PDB entry 8K58 | electron microscopy, 3.15 A resolution | chains C and J of the 9 polymer chains in the assembly

== Chain C ==
Protein: DNA-directed RNA polymerase subunit beta
Source organism: Escherichia coli (strain K12)
Notes: EC 2.7.7.6
Reference sequence: P0A8V2 (RPOB_ECOLI); numbering as in UniProt (aligned over 3-1342)
Chain sequence (1340 residues; numbered 3 to 1342; the number before each row is that of its first residue):
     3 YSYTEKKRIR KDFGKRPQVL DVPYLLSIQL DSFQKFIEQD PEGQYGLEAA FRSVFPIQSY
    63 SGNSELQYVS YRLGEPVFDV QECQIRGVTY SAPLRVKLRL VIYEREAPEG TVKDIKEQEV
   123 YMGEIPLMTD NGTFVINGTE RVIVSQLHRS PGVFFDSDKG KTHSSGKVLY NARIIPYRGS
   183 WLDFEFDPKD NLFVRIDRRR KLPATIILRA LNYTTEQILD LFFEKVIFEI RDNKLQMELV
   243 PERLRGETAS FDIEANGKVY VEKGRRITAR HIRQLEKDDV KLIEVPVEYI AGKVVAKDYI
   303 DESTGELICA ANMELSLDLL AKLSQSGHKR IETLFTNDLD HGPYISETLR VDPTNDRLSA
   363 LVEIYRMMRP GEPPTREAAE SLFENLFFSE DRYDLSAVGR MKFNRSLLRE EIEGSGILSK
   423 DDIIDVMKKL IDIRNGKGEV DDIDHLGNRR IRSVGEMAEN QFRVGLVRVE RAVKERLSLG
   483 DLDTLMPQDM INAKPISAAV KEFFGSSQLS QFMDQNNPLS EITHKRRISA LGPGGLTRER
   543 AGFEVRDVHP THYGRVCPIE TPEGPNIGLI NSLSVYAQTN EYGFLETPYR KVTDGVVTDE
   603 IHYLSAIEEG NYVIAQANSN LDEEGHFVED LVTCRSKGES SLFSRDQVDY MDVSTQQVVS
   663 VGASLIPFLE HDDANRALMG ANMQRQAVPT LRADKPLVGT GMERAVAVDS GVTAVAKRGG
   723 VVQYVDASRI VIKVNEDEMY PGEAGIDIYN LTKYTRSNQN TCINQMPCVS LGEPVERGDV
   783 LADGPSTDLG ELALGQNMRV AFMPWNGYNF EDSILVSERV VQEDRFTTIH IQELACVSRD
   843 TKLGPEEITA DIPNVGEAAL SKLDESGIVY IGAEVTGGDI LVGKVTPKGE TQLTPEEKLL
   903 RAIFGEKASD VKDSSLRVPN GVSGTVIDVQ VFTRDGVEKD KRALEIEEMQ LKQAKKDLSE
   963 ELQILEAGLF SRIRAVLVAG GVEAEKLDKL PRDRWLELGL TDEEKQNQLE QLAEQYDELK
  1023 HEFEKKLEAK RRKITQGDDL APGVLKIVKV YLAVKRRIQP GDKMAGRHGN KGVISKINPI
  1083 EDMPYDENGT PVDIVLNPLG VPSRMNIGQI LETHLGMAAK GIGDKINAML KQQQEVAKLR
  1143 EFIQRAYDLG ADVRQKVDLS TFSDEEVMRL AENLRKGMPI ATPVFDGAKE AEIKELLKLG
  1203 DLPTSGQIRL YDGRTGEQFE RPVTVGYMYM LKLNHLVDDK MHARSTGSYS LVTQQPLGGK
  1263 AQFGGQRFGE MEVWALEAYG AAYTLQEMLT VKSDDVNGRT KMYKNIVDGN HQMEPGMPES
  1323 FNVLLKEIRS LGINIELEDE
Swiss-Prot annotation at these positions:
  - modified residue (N6-acetyllysine): Lys-1022, Lys-1200
  - mutagenesis: Ile-561 (I561S: Resistant to antibiotics salinamide A and B), Ile-569 (I569S: Resistant to antibiotics salinamide A and B), Ala-665 (A665E: Resistant to antibiotics salinamide A and B), Asp-675 (D675A/G: Resistant to antibiotics salinamide A and B), Asn-677 (N677H/K: Resistant to antibiotics salinamide A and B), Leu-680 (L680M: Resistant to antibiotics salinamide A and B), Glu-813 (E813K: Disrupts the enzyme's active center)

== Chain J ==
Molecule: 10-nt RNA strand
Source organism: Escherichia coli (strain K12)
Sequence (10 nucleotides; each row starts with the number of its first residue):
    11 CGGAGAGGUA

== Chain C / chain J interface ==
Residue-residue contacts (24; chain C residue first):
  Gln-510(C) / G15(J)  sugar contact
  Gln-513(C) / A16(J)  hydrogen bond to the sugar
  Arg-540(C) / A16(J)  salt bridge to the phosphate
  Arg-540(C) / G17(J)  salt bridge to the phosphate
  Pro-564(C) / G18(J)  phosphate contact
  Glu-565(C) / U19(J)  phosphate contact
  Glu-565(C) / A20(J)  phosphate contact
  Gly-566(C) / U19(J)  phosphate contact
  Asn-568(C) / G17(J)  hydrogen bond to the phosphate
  Asn-568(C) / G18(J)  hydrogen bond to the phosphate
  Ile-572(C) / G17(J)  phosphate contact
  Asn-684(C) / U19(J)  phosphate contact
  Arg-687(C) / G18(J)  salt bridge to the phosphate
  Gln-688(C) / G18(J)  hydrogen bond to the phosphate
  Gln-688(C) / U19(J)  phosphate contact
  Lys-1073(C) / A20(J)  salt bridge to the phosphate
  His-1237(C) / G18(J)  sugar contact
  His-1237(C) / U19(J)  sugar contact
  Tyr-1251(C) / C11(J)  sugar contact
  Ser-1252(C) / C11(J)  sugar contact
  Leu-1253(C) / C11(J)  hydrogen bond to the sugar
  Leu-1259(C) / C11(J)  sugar contact
  Gly-1260(C) / C11(J)  sugar contact
  Gly-1261(C) / C11(J)  base contact
Interface residues without a listed pair, chain C (23 interface residues in all): Asp-516, Arg-529, Leu-533, Pro-567

== Overview ==
The interface between chain C and chain J involves 23 residues on one side and 7 on the other; the contacts
include 5 hydrogen bonds and 4 salt bridges. Among the polar pairs are Gln-513(C)/A16(J), Leu-1253(C)/C11(J)
and Asn-568(C)/G17(J).
Here chain C is DNA-directed RNA polymerase subunit beta and chain J is a 10-nt RNA strand, both from
Escherichia coli (strain K12). Entry 8K58 (The cryo-EM map of close TIEA-TEC complex) was determined by
electron microscopy.
